1CDE - chain A; structure by X-ray diffraction, 2.50 A resolution.

# Chain A
Protein: Phosphoribosyl-glycinamide formyltransferase
Organism: Escherichia coli
Notes: EC 2.1.2.2
Reference sequence: P08179 (PUR3_ECOLI); residue numbers follow UniProt; this construct covers 1-212
Chain sequence (212 residues; each row starts with the number of its first residue):
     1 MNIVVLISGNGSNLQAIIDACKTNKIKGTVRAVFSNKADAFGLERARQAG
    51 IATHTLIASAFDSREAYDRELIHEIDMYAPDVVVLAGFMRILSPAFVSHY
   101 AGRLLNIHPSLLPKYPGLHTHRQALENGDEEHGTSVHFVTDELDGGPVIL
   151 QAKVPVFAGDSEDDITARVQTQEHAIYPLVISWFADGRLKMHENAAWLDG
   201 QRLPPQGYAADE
Disordered / not traced: 210-212
Swiss-Prot annotation at these positions:
  - active site: H108 (Proton donor)
  - binding site (N(1)-(5-phospho-beta-D-ribosyl)glycinamide): G11 to N13, Q170 to E173
  - binding site ((6R)-10-formyltetrahydrofolate): R64, M89 to L92, N106, T140 to D144
  - site: D144 (Raises pKa of active site His)
  - mutagenesis: E70 (E70A: Loss of homodimerization. No effect on activity), N106 (N106A/D/G/S: Reduces activity about 2000-fold; N106E/H/I/K/L/Y: Loss of activity), H108 (H108A/G/M/N/Q/R: Loss of activity; H108E/S/T: Reduces activity about 1000-fold), H119 (H119A: No effect), H121 (H121Q: Increases Km for 5'-phosphoribosylglycinamide 4-fold), S135 (S135A/L: Reduces activity about 1000-fold), H137 (H137F/Q: No effect), D144 (D144A/E/S/Y: Reduces activity about 1000-fold; D144C/F/H/K/L/N/P/Q/R/T/V: Loss of activity)
Ligand contacts:
  - 5-deazafolic acid (DZF): L85, F88, M89, R90, I91, L92, V97, N106, L118, H137, V139, T140, D141, E142, L143, D144, G145
  - glycinamide ribonucleotide (GAR): G9, N10, G11, S12, N13, A86, G87, M89, N106, I107, H108, P109, D144, Q170, E173

# In short
Bound to chain A: glycinamide ribonucleotide and 5-deazafolic acid. Curated annotation (UniProt) lists
active-site residue H108, 7 N(1)-(5-phospho-beta-D-ribosyl)glycinamide-binding residues, 11
(6R)-10-formyltetrahydrofolate-binding residues and 8 mutagenesis sites.
Chain A is Phosphoribosyl-glycinamide formyltransferase (Escherichia coli); the structure, Structures of apo
and complexed escherichia coli glycinamide ribonucleotide transformylase, was determined by X-ray diffraction.
